PDB entry 1QDO | X-ray diffraction, 2.80 A resolution | chains A and C of the 4 polymer chains in the assembly

[Chain A (and C)]
Protein: Protein (concanavalin A)
Organism: Canavalia ensiformis
Notes: chain C of this document is another copy of the same molecule, construct and numbering; everything in this record applies to it too
UniProt: P55915; residues 1-237 here = UniProt positions 1-237
Chain sequence (237 residues; each row starts with the number of its first residue):
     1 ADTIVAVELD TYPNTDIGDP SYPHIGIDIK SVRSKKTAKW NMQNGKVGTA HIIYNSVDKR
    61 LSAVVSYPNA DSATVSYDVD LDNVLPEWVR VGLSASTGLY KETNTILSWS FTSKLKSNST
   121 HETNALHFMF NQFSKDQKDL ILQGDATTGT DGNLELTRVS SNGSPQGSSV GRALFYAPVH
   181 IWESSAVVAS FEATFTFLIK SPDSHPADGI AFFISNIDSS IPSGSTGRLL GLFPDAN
Swiss-Prot annotation at these positions:
  - binding site (Mn(2+)): E8, D10, D19, H24, S34
  - binding site (Ca(2+)): D10, Y12, N14, D19, D208
  - binding site (a carbohydrate): Y12, L99, Y100, R228
Metal / ion sites: Mn2+: E8, D10, D19, H24; Ca2+: D10, Y12, N14, D19

[How chain A and chain C interact]
Residue-residue contacts (41; chain A residue first):
  T49(A) - H121(C)  hydrogen bond
  H51(A) - K116(C)
  H51(A) - V188(C)
  I53(A) - N55(C)
  I53(A) - V57(C)  hydrophobic
  N55(A) - I53(C)
  V57(A) - S62(C)
  V57(A) - V64(C)  hydrophobic
  D58(A) - D58(C)
  D58(A) - R60(C)
  D58(A) - S62(C)  hydrogen bond
  R60(A) - D58(C)  salt bridge
  R60(A) - R60(C)
  S62(A) - V57(C)
  S62(A) - D58(C)  hydrogen bond
  V64(A) - V57(C)  hydrophobic
  V64(A) - V187(C)  hydrophobic
  S66(A) - H121(C)
  S66(A) - V187(C)
  Y67(A) - N118(C)
  Y67(A) - H121(C)
  P68(A) - N118(C)
  P68(A) - S119(C)
  P68(A) - H121(C)
  N69(A) - N118(C)
  A70(A) - N118(C)
  T74(A) - V57(C)
  K114(A) - E192(C)  salt bridge
  K116(A) - H51(C)  hydrogen bond
  K116(A) - E192(C)  salt bridge
  N118(A) - Y67(C)
  N118(A) - P68(C)
  N118(A) - N69(C)
  N118(A) - A70(C)
  H121(A) - T49(C)  hydrogen bond
  H121(A) - S66(C)
  H121(A) - Y67(C)
  H121(A) - P68(C)
  V187(A) - S66(C)
  E192(A) - K114(C)
  E192(A) - K116(C)  salt bridge
Other interface residues (no listed pair), chain A (24 interface residues in all): S76, S119, V188
Other interface residues (no listed pair), chain C (25 interface residues in all): T74, S76, D78

[Overview]
Chain A and chain C form an interface of 24 and 25 residues respectively, with 5 hydrogen bonds and 4 salt
bridges. Polar pairs include R60(A)-D58(C), K114(A)-E192(C) and K116(A)-E192(C). UniProt lists 5 Mn2+-binding
residues, 5 Ca2+-binding residues and 4 carbohydrate-binding residues on chain A.
Chain A and chain C are both Protein (concanavalin A) (Canavalia ensiformis); the structure,
Man(aplha1-3)man(alpha1-o)methyl concanavalin A complex, was determined by X-ray diffraction, deposited
together with 1QDC.
